Entry 9J8N (electron microscopy, 7.14 A resolution (low resolution: residue-level contacts below are approximate; hydrogen-bond / salt-bridge calls are withheld)); this record covers chains e and j of the 32 polymer chains in the assembly.

# Chain e
Protein: Histone H3.1
Source organism: Homo sapiens
UniProt: P68431 (H31_HUMAN); residues 0-135 here correspond to UniProt positions 1-136 (UniProt number = residue number + 1)
Sequence (139 residues; each row starts with the number of its first residue; numbers below 1 keep their minus sign (Gly-3 is residue -3)):
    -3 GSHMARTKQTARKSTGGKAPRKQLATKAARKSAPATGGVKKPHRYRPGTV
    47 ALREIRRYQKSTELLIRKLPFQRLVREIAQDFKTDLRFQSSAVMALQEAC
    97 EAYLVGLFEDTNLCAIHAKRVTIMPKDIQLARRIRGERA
Not modelled in the structure: -3 to 36, 135
Construct notes: expression tag (-3 to -1)
Curated features (UniProtKB/Swiss-Prot):
  - modified residue: Arg2 (Asymmetric dimethylarginine), Thr3 (Phosphothreonine), Lys4 (Allysine), Gln5 (5-glutamyl dopamine), Thr6 (Phosphothreonine), Arg8 (Citrulline), Lys9 (N6,N6,N6-trimethyllysine), Ser10 (ADP-ribosylserine), Thr11 (Phosphothreonine), Lys14 (N6-(2-hydroxyisobutyryl)lysine), Arg17 (Asymmetric dimethylarginine), Lys18 (N6-(2-hydroxyisobutyryl)lysine), Lys23 (N6-(2-hydroxyisobutyryl)lysine), Arg26 (Citrulline), Lys27 (N6,N6,N6-trimethyllysine), Ser28 (ADP-ribosylserine), Lys36 (N6,N6,N6-trimethyllysine), Lys37 (N6-methyllysine), Tyr41 (Phosphotyrosine), Lys56 (N6,N6,N6-trimethyllysine) and 8 more in UniProt
  - lipidation: Lys18 (N6-decanoyllysine)

# Chain j
Molecule: 193-nt DNA strand
Source organism: synthetic construct
Sequence (193 nucleotides; each row starts with the number of its first residue):
     1 ATCTATGAATTTCGCGACACAAGGCCTGGATGTATATATCTGACACGTGC
    51 CTGGAGACTAGGGAGTAATCCCCTTGGCGGTTAAAACGCGGGGGACAGCG
   101 CGTACGTGCGTTTAAGCGGTGCTAGAGCTGTCTACGACCAATTGAGCGGC
   151 CTCGGCACCGGATTCTCAGGCCTGGCTCGCGATAGGGTCCGAT
Not modelled in the structure: 1-3, 193

# Chain e / chain j interface
Contacting residue pairs (15; chain e residue first):
  Arg40(e) - DT107(j)
  Arg40(e) - DG108(j)
  Tyr41(e) - DG32(j)
  Pro43(e) - DT107(j)
  Gly44(e) - DT107(j)
  Arg63(e) - DA114(j)
  Arg63(e) - DA115(j)
  Arg63(e) - DG116(j)
  Lys64(e) - DA115(j)
  Lys64(e) - DG116(j)
  Leu65(e) - DA115(j)
  Leu65(e) - DG116(j)
  Pro66(e) - DA115(j)
  Arg69(e) - DA115(j)
  Arg83(e) - DA124(j)
Other interface residues (no listed pair), chain e (13 interface residues in all): His39, Val46, Ile62
Other interface residues (no listed pair), chain j (9 interface residues in all): DT31, DG106

# Overview
Chain e and chain j form an interface of 13 and 9 residues respectively.
Chain e is Histone H3.1 (Homo sapiens) and chain j is a 193-nt DNA strand (synthetic construct); the
structure, Cryo-EM structure of BAF-Lamin A/C IgF-nucleosome complex (Low mobility complex), was determined by
electron microscopy together with 9J8O from the same study.
